PDB entry 5LJ3 | electron microscopy, 3.80 A resolution | chains Z and A of the 38 polymer chains in the assembly

[Chain Z]
Molecule: U2 snRNA (small nuclear RNA)
From: Saccharomyces cerevisiae
Sequence (1175 nucleotides; row label = number of the first residue in the row; note: 5 numbers in that range are skipped by the numbering (no residue carries them; nothing is unmodelled there); a row labelled like 73A-73E holds insertion residues (73A, then the next letters in order)):
     1 ACGAAUCUCUUUGCCUUUUGGCUUAGAUCAAGUGUAGUAUCUGUUCUUUU
    51 CAGUGUAACAACUGAAAUGACCU
73A-73E CAAUG
    78 AGGCUCA
    86 UUACCUUUUAAUUUGUUACAAUACACAUUUUUUGGCACCCAAAAUAAUAA
   136 AAUGGACGGGAAGAGACUUUUUAAGCAAGUUGUUUUCCGCUAAUGUCAGG
   186 UCUCACUACUUUUUGCUGCUAUUUUUCUUCGCUCAUGGUUUCUUCAUAAG
   236 GCGUUUUUAUGAUGGUUUUUCGAAAUUGGUUUUUGAGACGACGGUUGCUC
   286 AAGGUUAUUGUUUUUGUUUUCUUCUGGUUGUUUUCUAUUUUCUUUUUUUU
   336 AGCUUUCUGUUUCUCCCUUAGUUUGGCUUUUUGCUUCAUACUCUUCCCUG
   386 UCUUUCCGAGCCGUUUAUGUCCAACGCGGGAUUUGGUUUUUCUUUAUCGA
   436 UGGGAAGAAAUGGUGCUAUAGUAGGUUGGGAGAUAAUAUUUAUGGUAUGG
   486 GGUGCUAGUGCGGAUGGGGCGCUCUUAUUGUUGAUUUCUUCGCUCGUCUU
   536 CUUUUUCUGGUGGCGCUGCAAGAGGAAGUUUUUCGACUUUGUUAUGAUUU
   586 UUGGUUUGCAAGGAAAGGUGUCUUACGAUUCUUUUUUUGAUGUAAUAGGA
   636 UAAGCUUGCUUAUCCCCCAAGUAUCGGCCAAAGUUGUUGAUUUUCCUUUU
   686 GAAGUGUCCUCGGUUUGAGGGGGUGUAGGGUGGGGUUGGUCUACAAUAAG
   736 AGUGUUCCAUUGUUAACGUGCUGGCGUCUUUUACUAUAUUUUUUUUCCCA
   786 GUUUAUUUUGUGCUUAUUUUCUCAUUGAGGAGAAGGAGCUCUUCUCGCAG
   836 GAUAUAAAUGGAGGUUUGCUAAAGGGGAGGAGAUGUGUUUGUGAGAAUAC
   886 UGCUGAGAGAGUUCUGGAAGAGAAAAAAAGGAGGCAAUGGAAGGCGUUUG
   936 CUGGGAAAAGAGAAGAGCCAUGACUGCAUCUGUUGUUUCAAGGCCAGUUU
   986 UAUUAACCGCCUAUGUCAUAGAGGCGUUUUUUUUGGAGGGAUUUGAAGAA
  1036 UGCCGGCGGCAUCAAGAAACGGACUUGAUGGUUGACGCCUGUUUUUAAAG
  1086 UUAGAGACGUCGCGACCCUCGCACUUGUGGAGUCGUUCUUGACUUUUACU
  1136 UUGGUCGCUUGAUGUUUCUCUCGUCUUCCCGUUCGCUCUU
Disordered / not traced: 1-2, 48-53, 73A-73E, 86-97, 121-138, 151-1088, 1109-1114, 1131-1137, 1155-1158, 1170-1175

[Chain A]
Name: Pre-mRNA-splicing factor 8
From: Saccharomyces cerevisiae
UniProtKB: P33334 (PRP8_YEAST); numbering as in UniProt (aligned over 1-2413)
Sequence (2413 residues; row label = number of the first residue in the row):
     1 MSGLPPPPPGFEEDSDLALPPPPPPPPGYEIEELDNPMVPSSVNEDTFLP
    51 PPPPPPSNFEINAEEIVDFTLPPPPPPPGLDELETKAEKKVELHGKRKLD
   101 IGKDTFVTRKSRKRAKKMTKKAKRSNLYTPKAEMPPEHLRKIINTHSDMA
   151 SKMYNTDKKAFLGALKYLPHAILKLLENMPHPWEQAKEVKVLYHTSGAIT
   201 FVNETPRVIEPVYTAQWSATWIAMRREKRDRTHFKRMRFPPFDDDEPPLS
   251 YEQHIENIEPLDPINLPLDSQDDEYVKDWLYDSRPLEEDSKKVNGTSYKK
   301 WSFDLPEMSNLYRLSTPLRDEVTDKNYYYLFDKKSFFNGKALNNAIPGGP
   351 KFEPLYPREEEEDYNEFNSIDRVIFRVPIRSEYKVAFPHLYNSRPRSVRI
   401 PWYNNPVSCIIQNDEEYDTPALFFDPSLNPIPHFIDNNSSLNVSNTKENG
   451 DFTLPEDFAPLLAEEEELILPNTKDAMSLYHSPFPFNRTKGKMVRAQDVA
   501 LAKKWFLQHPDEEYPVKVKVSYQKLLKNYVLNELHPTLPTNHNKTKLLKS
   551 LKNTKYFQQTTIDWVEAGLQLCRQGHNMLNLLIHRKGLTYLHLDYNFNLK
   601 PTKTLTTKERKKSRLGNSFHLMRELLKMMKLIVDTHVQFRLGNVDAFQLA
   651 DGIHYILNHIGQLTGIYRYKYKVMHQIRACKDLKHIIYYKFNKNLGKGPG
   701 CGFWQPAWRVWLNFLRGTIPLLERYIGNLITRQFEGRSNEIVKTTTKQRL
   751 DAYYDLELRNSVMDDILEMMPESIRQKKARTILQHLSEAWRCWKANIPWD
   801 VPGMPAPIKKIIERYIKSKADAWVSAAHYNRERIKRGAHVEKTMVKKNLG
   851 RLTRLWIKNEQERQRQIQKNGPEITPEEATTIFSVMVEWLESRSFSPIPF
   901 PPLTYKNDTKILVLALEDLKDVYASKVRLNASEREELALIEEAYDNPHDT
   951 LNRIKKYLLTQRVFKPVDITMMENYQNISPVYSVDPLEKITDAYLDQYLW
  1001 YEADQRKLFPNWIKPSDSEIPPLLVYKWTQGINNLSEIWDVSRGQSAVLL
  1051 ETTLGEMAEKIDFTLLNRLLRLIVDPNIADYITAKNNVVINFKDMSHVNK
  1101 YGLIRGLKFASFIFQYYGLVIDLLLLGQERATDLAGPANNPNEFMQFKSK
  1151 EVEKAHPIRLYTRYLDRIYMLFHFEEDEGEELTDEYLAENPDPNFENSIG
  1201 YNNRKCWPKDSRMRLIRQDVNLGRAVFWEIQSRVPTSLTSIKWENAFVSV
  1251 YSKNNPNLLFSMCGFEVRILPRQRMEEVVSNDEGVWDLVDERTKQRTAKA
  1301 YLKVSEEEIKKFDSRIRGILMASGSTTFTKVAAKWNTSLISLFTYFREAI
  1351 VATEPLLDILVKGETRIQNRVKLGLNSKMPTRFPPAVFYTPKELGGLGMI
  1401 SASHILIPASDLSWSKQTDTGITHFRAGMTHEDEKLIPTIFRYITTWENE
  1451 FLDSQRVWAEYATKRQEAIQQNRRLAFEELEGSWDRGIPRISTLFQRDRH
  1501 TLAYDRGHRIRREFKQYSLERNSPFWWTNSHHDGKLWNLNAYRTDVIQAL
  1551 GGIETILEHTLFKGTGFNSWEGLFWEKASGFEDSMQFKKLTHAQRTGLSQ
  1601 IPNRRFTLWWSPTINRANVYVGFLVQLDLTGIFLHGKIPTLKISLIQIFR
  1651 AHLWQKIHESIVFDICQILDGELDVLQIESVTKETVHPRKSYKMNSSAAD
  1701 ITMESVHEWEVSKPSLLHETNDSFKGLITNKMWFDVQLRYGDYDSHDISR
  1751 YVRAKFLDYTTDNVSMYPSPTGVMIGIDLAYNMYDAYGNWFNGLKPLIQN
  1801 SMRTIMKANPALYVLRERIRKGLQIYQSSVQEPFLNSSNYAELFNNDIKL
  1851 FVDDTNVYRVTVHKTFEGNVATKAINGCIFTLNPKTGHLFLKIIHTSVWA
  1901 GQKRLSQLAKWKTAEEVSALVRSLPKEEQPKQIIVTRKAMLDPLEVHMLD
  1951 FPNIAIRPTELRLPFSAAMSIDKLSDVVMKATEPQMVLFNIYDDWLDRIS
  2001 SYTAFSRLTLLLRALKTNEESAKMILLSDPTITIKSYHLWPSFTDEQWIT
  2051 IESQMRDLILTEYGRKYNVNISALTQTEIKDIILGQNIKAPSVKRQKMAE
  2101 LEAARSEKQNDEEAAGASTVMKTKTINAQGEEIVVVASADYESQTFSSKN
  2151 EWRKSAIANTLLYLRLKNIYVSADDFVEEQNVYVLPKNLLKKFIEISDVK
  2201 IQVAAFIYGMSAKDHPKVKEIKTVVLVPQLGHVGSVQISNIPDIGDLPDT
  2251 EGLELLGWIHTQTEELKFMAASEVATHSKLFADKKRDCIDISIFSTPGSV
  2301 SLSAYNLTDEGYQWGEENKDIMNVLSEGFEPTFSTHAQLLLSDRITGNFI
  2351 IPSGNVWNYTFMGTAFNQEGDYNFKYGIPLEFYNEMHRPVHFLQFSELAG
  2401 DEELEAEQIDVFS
Disordered / not traced: 1-127, 429-455, 1828-1836, 2086-2413
What the authors report for this chain:
  - binding site for Exon 1 (5' exon) of UBC4 pre-mRNA: Tyr-671, Tyr-1620

[Interface between chain Z and chain A]
Residue-residue contacts (60; chain Z residue first):
  U16(Z) / Lys-777(A)  salt bridge to the phosphate
  U19(Z) / Gln-784(A)  hydrogen bond to the sugar
  G20(Z) / Arg-780(A)  hydrogen bond to the base
  G21(Z) / Ala-752(A)  base contact
  G21(Z) / Asp-755(A)  hydrogen bond to the sugar
  G21(Z) / Arg-759(A)  sugar contact
  G21(Z) / Leu-783(A)  sugar contact
  G21(Z) / Gln-784(A)  hydrogen bond to the phosphate
  C22(Z) / Ala-752(A)  sugar contact
  C22(Z) / Asp-755(A)  sugar contact
  C22(Z) / Ser-787(A)  hydrogen bond to the phosphate
  C22(Z) / Arg-791(A)  salt bridge to the phosphate
  U23(Z) / Trp-790(A)  hydrogen bond to the phosphate
  U23(Z) / Lys-819(A)  salt bridge to the phosphate
  U23(Z) / Lys-847(A)  sugar contact
  U24(Z) / Lys-794(A)  salt bridge to the phosphate
  U24(Z) / Trp-823(A)  phosphate contact
  U24(Z) / Thr-843(A)  hydrogen bond to the base
  U24(Z) / Lys-846(A)  base contact
  U24(Z) / Lys-847(A)  sugar contact
  U24(Z) / Arg-851(A)  salt bridge to the phosphate
  U24(Z) / Lys-1093(A)  hydrogen bond to the sugar
  A25(Z) / Lys-794(A)  salt bridge to the phosphate
  A25(Z) / Arg-854(A)  salt bridge to the phosphate
  A25(Z) / Lys-1093(A)  base contact
  A25(Z) / Asp-1094(A)  base contact
  A27(Z) / Lys-1093(A)  salt bridge to the phosphate
  A30(Z) / Arg-928(A)  hydrogen bond to the sugar
  A30(Z) / Leu-929(A)  hydrogen bond to the sugar
  A30(Z) / Asn-930(A)  sugar contact
  A30(Z) / Ala-931(A)  phosphate contact
  A31(Z) / Arg-928(A)  base contact
  A31(Z) / Lys-1589(A)  salt bridge to the phosphate
  G32(Z) / Val-927(A)  phosphate contact
  G32(Z) / Met-1585(A)  base contact
  G32(Z) / Lys-1588(A)  hydrogen bond to the sugar
  G32(Z) / Lys-1589(A)  salt bridge to the phosphate
  G32(Z) / Gln-1594(A)  base contact
  G32(Z) / Arg-1595(A)  hydrogen bond to the base
  G34(Z) / Ser-1325(A)  hydrogen bond to the base
  G34(Z) / Thr-1327(A)  hydrogen bond to the sugar
  U35(Z) / Ser-1325(A)  sugar contact
  U35(Z) / Thr-1327(A)  phosphate contact
  U35(Z) / Pro-1602(A)  phosphate contact
  U35(Z) / Asn-1603(A)  hydrogen bond to the phosphate
  U35(Z) / Arg-1604(A)  phosphate contact
  A36(Z) / Asn-1603(A)  hydrogen bond to the phosphate
  A36(Z) / Thr-1640(A)  phosphate contact
  G37(Z) / Pro-1639(A)  phosphate contact
  G37(Z) / Thr-1640(A)  hydrogen bond to the phosphate
  G37(Z) / Ile-1643(A)  phosphate contact
  U38(Z) / Thr-604(A)  hydrogen bond to the phosphate
  U38(Z) / Lys-1642(A)  salt bridge to the phosphate
  U38(Z) / Ile-1643(A)  phosphate contact
  A39(Z) / Thr-604(A)  hydrogen bond to the phosphate
  C46(Z) / Lys-1864(A)  salt bridge to the phosphate
  C46(Z) / Gly-1868(A)  phosphate contact
  C46(Z) / Val-1870(A)  sugar contact
  U47(Z) / Lys-1864(A)  salt bridge to the phosphate
  U47(Z) / Gly-1868(A)  phosphate contact
Other interface residues (no listed pair), chain Z (22 interface residues in all): C29, U45
Other interface residues (no listed pair), chain A (53 interface residues in all): Asp-751, Gly-850, Thr-1326, Phe-1328, Phe-1581, Thr-1591, Thr-1596, Gln-1647, Glu-1867, Asn-1869
Interface features reported in the paper:
  - interface residues, chain Z: U24(Z), A25(Z)

[Overview]
The interface between chain Z and chain A involves 22 residues on one side and 53 on the other; the contacts
include 19 hydrogen bonds and 13 salt bridges. Polar contacts include G20(Z)/Arg-780(A), U24(Z)/Thr-843(A) and
G32(Z)/Arg-1595(A). From the paper: a binding site for Exon 1 (5' exon) of UBC4 pre-mRNA at Tyr-671(A) and
Tyr-1620(A); interface residues U24(Z) and A25(Z).
Here chain Z is U2 snRNA (small nuclear RNA) and chain A is Pre-mRNA-splicing factor 8, both from
Saccharomyces cerevisiae. Entry 5LJ3 (Structure of the core of the yeast spliceosome immediately after
branching) was determined by electron microscopy, deposited together with 5LJ5.
